Entry 8IMI (electron microscopy, 2.59 A resolution); this record covers chains 0 and L of the 52 polymer chains in the assembly.

[Chain 0]
Molecule: ApcE
Source organism: Anthocerotibacter panamensis
Amino-acid sequence (1136 residues; numbered 1 to 1136; the number before each row is that of its first residue):
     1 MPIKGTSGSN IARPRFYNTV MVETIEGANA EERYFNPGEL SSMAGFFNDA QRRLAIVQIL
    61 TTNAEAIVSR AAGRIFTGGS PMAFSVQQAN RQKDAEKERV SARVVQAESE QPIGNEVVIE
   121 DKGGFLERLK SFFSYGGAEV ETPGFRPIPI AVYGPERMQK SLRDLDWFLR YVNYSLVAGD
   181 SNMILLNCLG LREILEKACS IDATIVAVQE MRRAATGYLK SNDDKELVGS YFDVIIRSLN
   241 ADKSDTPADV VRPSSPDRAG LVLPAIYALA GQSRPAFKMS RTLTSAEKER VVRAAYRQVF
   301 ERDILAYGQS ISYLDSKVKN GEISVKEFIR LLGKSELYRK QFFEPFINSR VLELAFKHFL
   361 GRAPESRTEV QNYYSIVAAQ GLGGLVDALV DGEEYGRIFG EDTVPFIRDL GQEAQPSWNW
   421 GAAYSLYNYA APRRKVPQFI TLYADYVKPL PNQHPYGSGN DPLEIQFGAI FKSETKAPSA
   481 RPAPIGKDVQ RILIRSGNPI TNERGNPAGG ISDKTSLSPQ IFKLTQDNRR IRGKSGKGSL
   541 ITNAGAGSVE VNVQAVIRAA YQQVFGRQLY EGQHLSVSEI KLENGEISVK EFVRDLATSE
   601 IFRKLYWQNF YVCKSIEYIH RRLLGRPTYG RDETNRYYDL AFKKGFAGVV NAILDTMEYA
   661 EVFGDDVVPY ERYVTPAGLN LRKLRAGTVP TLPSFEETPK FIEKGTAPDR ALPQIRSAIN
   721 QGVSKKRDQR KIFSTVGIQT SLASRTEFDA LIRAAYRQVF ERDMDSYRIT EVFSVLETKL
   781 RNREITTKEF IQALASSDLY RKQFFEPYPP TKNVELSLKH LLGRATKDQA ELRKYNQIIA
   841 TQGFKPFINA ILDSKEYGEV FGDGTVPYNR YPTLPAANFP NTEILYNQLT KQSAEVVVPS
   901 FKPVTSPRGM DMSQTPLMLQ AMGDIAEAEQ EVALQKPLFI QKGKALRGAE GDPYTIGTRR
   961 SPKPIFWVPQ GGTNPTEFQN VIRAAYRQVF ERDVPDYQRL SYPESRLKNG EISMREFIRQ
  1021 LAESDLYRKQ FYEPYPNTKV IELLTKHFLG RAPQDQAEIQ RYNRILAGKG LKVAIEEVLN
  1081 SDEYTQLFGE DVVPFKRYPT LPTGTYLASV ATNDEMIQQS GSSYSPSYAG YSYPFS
Disordered / not traced: 1, 78-146, 530-548, 1135-1136
Residues lining bound ligands:
  - phycocyanobilin (CYC), molecule 1: P14, L261, L263, Y267, L410, E413, A414, Q415, P416, S417, W418, W420
  - phycocyanobilin (CYC), molecule 2: F76, Y153, R157, K160, S161, R163, D164, L165, W167, F168, Y171, N187, L191, I194, L195, A198, C199, S200, A203, T204
  - phycocyanobilin (CYC), molecule 3: R302, Y307, Y429, R433
  - phycocyanobilin (CYC), molecule 4: I347, N348, S349, R367, V370, Q371, Y374, I440
  - phycocyanobilin (CYC), molecule 5: Y456, Y611, V612, C613, R631, T634, N635, Y638
  - phycocyanobilin (CYC), molecule 6: I465, Q466, F467, G468, R567
  - phycocyanobilin (CYC), molecule 7: I492, L493, I494, R495, P499, N502, R504
  - phycocyanobilin (CYC), molecule 8: G722, V723, R727, Y871, T873, L874, P875, A876, F879
  - phycocyanobilin (CYC), molecule 9: S741, L742, V775, T778, K779, R781, N782, E784
  - phycocyanobilin (CYC), molecule 10: R762, L889, T890, K891
  - phycocyanobilin (CYC), molecule 11: P809, P810, T811, Q829, L832, R833, N836, S900
  - phycocyanobilin (CYC), molecule 12: I956, G957, T958, R960, Y1098, T1100, L1101, P1102, T1103, Y1106
  - phycocyanobilin (CYC), molecule 13: R992, M1116, I1117, S1120, G1121
  - phycocyanobilin (CYC), molecule 14: Y1002, S1005, R1006, K1008, N1009, E1011
  - phycocyanobilin (CYC), molecule 15: P1036, N1037, T1038, Q1056, I1059, Q1060, N1063

[Chain L]
Molecule: ApcB2
Source organism: Anthocerotibacter panamensis
Amino-acid sequence (162 residues; each row starts with the number of its first residue):
     1 MQDAITSVIN TYDVQGKYFD TSAFDKLKAY YATGELRVRA AGTISANAAT IIKEASAKLF
    61 SNQPDLVRPG GNAYTTRRYA ACVRDMDYFL RYATYAMLAG DTSILDERVL NGLKETYNSL
   121 GVPISSTVQG IQAMKEVTGS LVGSGAAKEM GVYFDYLSSG LS
Residues lining bound ligands:
  - phycocyanobilin (CYC), molecule 1: L59, L66, N72, A73, R77, R78, A81, C82, R84, D85, M86, Y88, F89, Y92, R108, V109, L113, T116, Y117, L120, V122, P123, S126, T127
  - phycocyanobilin (CYC), molecule 2: V67, Y74, T75, T76, Y79

[Interface between chain 0 and chain L]
Residue-residue contacts (101; chain 0 residue first):
  R13(0) - E107(L)
  R15(0) - M1(L)
  F16(0) - N10(L)
  Y17(0) - T6(L)  hydrogen bond (side chain-backbone)
  Y17(0) - I9(L)
  Y17(0) - N10(L)  hydrogen bond
  T19(0) - D3(L)
  T19(0) - T6(L)  hydrogen bond
  M21(0) - D3(L)
  M21(0) - Y30(L)
  V22(0) - M1(L)  hydrophobic
  V22(0) - D3(L)
  I25(0) - M1(L)  hydrophobic
  I25(0) - Y95(L)
  I25(0) - L98(L)  hydrophobic
  I25(0) - A99(L)
  E26(0) - R108(L)  salt bridge
  A28(0) - Y95(L)  hydrogen bond (backbone-side chain)
  N29(0) - R91(L)
  N29(0) - Y92(L)  hydrogen bond
  N29(0) - Y95(L)  hydrogen bond (backbone-side chain)
  N29(0) - R108(L)  hydrogen bond
  E32(0) - Y88(L)
  E32(0) - R91(L)  salt bridge
  R33(0) - R91(L)
  R33(0) - Y95(L)  hydrogen bond (backbone-side chain)
  Y34(0) - S45(L)
  Y34(0) - A48(L)
  Y34(0) - D87(L)  hydrogen bond
  Y34(0) - L90(L)
  Y34(0) - R91(L)
  F35(0) - S45(L)  hydrogen bond (backbone-side chain)
  F35(0) - Y95(L)  hydrophobic
  F35(0) - L98(L)  hydrophobic
  L40(0) - V38(L)
  L40(0) - G42(L)
  M43(0) - V38(L)  hydrophobic
  M43(0) - L98(L)  hydrophobic
  F46(0) - I5(L)  hydrophobic
  F47(0) - Y30(L)  hydrophobic
  F47(0) - Y31(L)  hydrophobic
  F47(0) - G34(L)
  F47(0) - R37(L)
  F47(0) - V38(L)  hydrophobic
  A50(0) - Y31(L)  hydrophobic
  Q51(0) - Y31(L)
  L54(0) - F24(L)  hydrophobic
  L54(0) - L27(L)  hydrophobic
  L54(0) - K28(L)
  V57(0) - F19(L)  hydrophobic
  V57(0) - F24(L)  hydrophobic
  Q58(0) - F24(L)
  T61(0) - Y18(L)
  T61(0) - F19(L)
  T61(0) - F24(L)
  A64(0) - Y18(L)
  D166(0) - Y18(L)  hydrogen bond
  L169(0) - Y18(L)
  R170(0) - D13(L)  salt bridge
  R170(0) - G16(L)  hydrogen bond (side chain-backbone)
  R170(0) - K17(L)
  R170(0) - Y18(L)
  Y171(0) - D13(L)  hydrogen bond
  N173(0) - Y18(L)
  Y174(0) - I9(L)
  Y174(0) - Y12(L)  hydrogen bond (side chain-backbone)
  Y174(0) - D13(L)
  Y174(0) - K17(L)  hydrogen bond (side chain-backbone)
  Y174(0) - F19(L)  hydrophobic
  V177(0) - I5(L)  hydrophobic
  V177(0) - F19(L)  hydrophobic
  V177(0) - L27(L)  hydrophobic
  V177(0) - Y31(L)  hydrogen bond (backbone-side chain)
  A178(0) - I5(L)  hydrophobic
  A178(0) - I9(L)  hydrophobic
  R302(0) - R84(L)
  A306(0) - A80(L)
  A306(0) - R84(L)
  Y307(0) - R77(L)
  Y307(0) - A80(L)  hydrophobic
  Y307(0) - A81(L)
  Y307(0) - R84(L)  hydrogen bond
  N428(0) - N111(L)
  N428(0) - G112(L)
  Y429(0) - R108(L)
  Y429(0) - V109(L)  hydrogen bond (side chain-backbone)
  Y429(0) - N111(L)
  Y429(0) - G112(L)
  Y429(0) - L113(L)  hydrogen bond (side chain-backbone)
  Y429(0) - T116(L)
  A430(0) - G112(L)
  A430(0) - T116(L)
  R433(0) - T116(L)
  R433(0) - S119(L)
  R433(0) - L120(L)
  E474(0) - E115(L)
  T475(0) - E115(L)
  T475(0) - N118(L)  hydrogen bond
  T475(0) - S119(L)  hydrogen bond (backbone-side chain)
  K476(0) - N118(L)
  K476(0) - S119(L)  hydrogen bond (backbone-side chain)
Interface residues without a listed pair, chain 0 (49 interface residues in all): A44, V68, M183, A477, P478
Interface residues without a listed pair, chain L (53 interface residues in all): Q2, A41, I44, T94, I104, L110, K114

[Summary]
Chain 0 and chain L form an interface of 49 and 53 residues respectively; the contacts include 22 hydrogen
bonds and 3 salt bridges. Polar pairs include E26(0)-R108(L), E32(0)-R91(L) and R170(0)-D13(L). One
phycocyanobilin molecule is bound between chain 0 and chain L.
Here chain 0 is ApcE and chain L is ApcB2, both from Anthocerotibacter panamensis. Entry 8IMI (A1-A2, A3-A4,
B'1-B'2, C'1-C'2 cylinder in cyanobacterial phycobilisome from Anthocerotibacter panamensis (Cluster A)) was
determined by electron microscopy (same publication as 8IMJ, 8IMK, 8IML, 8IMM, 8IMN and 8IMO).
